6PPO - chains C and U of the 5 polymer chains in the assembly; structure by electron microscopy, 3.20 A resolution.

# Chain C
Name: Capsid protein VP2
Organism: Rhinovirus C
Notes: EC 3.4.22.29, 3.6.1.15, 3.4.22.28, 2.7.7.48
UniProt: E5D8F2 (E5D8F2_9ENTO); residues 1-265 here correspond to UniProt positions 68-332 (UniProt number = residue number + 67)
Chain sequence (265 residues; each row starts with the number of its first residue):
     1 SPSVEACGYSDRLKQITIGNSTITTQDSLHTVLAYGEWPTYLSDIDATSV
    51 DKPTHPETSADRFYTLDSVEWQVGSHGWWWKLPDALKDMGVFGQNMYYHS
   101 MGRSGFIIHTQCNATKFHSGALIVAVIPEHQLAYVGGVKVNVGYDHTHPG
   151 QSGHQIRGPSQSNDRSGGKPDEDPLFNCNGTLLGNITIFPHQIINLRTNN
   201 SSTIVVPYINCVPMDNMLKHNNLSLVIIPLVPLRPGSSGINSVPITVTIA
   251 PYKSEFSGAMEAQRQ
Not modelled in the structure: 1-12

# Chain U
Name: Cadherin-related family member 3
Organism: Homo sapiens
Notes: fragment: Extracellular cadherin-like domain 1
UniProt: Q6ZTQ4 (CDHR3_HUMAN); residue numbers follow UniProt; this construct covers 20-130
Chain sequence (132 residues; row label = number of the first residue in the row):
     9 MASDYKDDDDKLHLILLPATGNVAENSPPGTSVHKFSVKLSASLSPVIPG
    59 FPQIVNSNPLTEAFRVNWLSGTYFEVVTTGMEQLDFETGPNIFDLQIYVK
   109 DEVGVTDLQVLTVQVTDVNEPPGGTKHHHHHH
Not modelled in the structure: 9-19, 128-140
Sequence notes: expression tag (9-19, 131-140)
Ion coordination: Ca2+ site 1: Glu33, Glu95, Asp125; Ca2+ site 2 near Glu95 (its only coordinating residue here)
What the authors report for this chain:
  - Ca2+ coordination: Glu33, Glu95, Asp125, Asn127
  - contacts within the chain: Asn66-Asp102, Asp102-Thr120
  - mutagenesis - H21G: decreased binding to virus
  - mutagenesis - H21L, H21Q, L116A: unchanged binding to virus

# Chain C / chain U interface
Residue-residue contacts (16; chain C residue first):
  Gln72(C) - Phe94(U)
  Val73(C) - Phe94(U)
  Val73(C) - Asn99(U)
  Val73(C) - Ile100(U)  hydrophobic
  Val73(C) - Gln122(U)
  Gly74(C) - Gln122(U)
  Pro232(C) - Ile100(U)  hydrophobic
  Pro232(C) - Gln122(U)
  Leu233(C) - Ile100(U)
  Arg234(C) - Ile100(U)
  Arg234(C) - Asp102(U)  salt bridge
  Arg234(C) - Thr120(U)  hydrogen bond
  Pro235(C) - Ile100(U)
  Asn241(C) - Gly97(U)
  Asn241(C) - Pro98(U)
  Asn241(C) - Asn99(U)
Other interface residues (no listed pair), chain U (10 interface residues in all): Asn66, Val123
From the paper, about this interface:
  - residue pairs: Ile100(U)-Arg234(C), Asp102(U)-Arg234(C)

# In short
8 residues of chain C face 10 of chain U across their interface, with 1 hydrogen bond and 1 salt bridge. Polar
pairs include Arg234(C)-Asp102(U) and Arg234(C)-Thr120(U). The paper describes contacts between Ile100(U) and
Arg234(C) and Asp102(U) and Arg234(C). The paper reports that H21G of chain U reduces binding to virus; Ca2+
coordination by Glu33(U), Glu95(U) and Asp125(U) among others; 4 substitutions were tested in all.
Chain C is Capsid protein VP2 (Rhinovirus C) and chain U is Cadherin-related family member 3 (Homo sapiens);
the structure, Rhinovirus C15 complexed with domain I of receptor CDHR3, was determined by electron
microscopy, deposited together with 6PSF.
